PDB entry 5GMJ | X-ray diffraction, 2.99 A resolution | chains B and C of the 4 polymer chains in the assembly

Chain B:
Molecule: Golgi reassembly-stacking protein 2
Organism: Mus musculus
Notes: fragment: grasp domain
UniProtKB: Q99JX3 (GORS2_MOUSE); residue numbers follow UniProt; this construct covers 2-208
Sequence (235 residues; numbered -26 to 208; the number before each row is that of its first residue; numbers below 1 keep their minus sign (Met-26 is residue -26)):
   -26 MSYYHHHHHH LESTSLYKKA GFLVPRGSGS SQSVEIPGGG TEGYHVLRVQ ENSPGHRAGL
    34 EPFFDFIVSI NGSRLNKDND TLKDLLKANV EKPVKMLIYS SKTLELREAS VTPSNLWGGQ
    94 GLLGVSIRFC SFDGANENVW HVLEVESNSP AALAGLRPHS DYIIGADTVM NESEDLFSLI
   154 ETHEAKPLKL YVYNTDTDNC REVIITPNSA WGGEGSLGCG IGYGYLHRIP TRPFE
Disordered / not traced: -26 to -16
Differences from the reference sequence: expression tag (-26 to 1)
UniProt features mapped onto this chain:
  - region: Ile194 to Leu199 (Important for membrane binding)
  - modified residue (Dimethylated arginine): Arg30, Arg47
  - lipidation: Gly2 (N-myristoyl glycine)

Chain C:
Molecule: Junctional adhesion molecule B
Notes: fragment: peptide of JamB C termianl
UniProtKB: Q9JI59 (JAM2_MOUSE); residues 1-19 here correspond to UniProt positions 280-298 (UniProt number = residue number + 279)
Sequence (19 residues; row label = number of the first residue in the row):
     1 SKVTTMSEND FKHTKSFII
Disordered / not traced: 1-11

How chain B and chain C interact:
Residue-residue contacts - 27 pairs, chain B then chain C:
  Tyr17(B) - Phe17(C)  hydrophobic
  Gln23(B) - Ile18(C)
  Asp51(B) - Thr14(C)
  Gln93(B) - Ile18(C)
  Gly94(B) - Ile18(C)
  Gly94(B) - Ile19(C)
  Leu95(B) - Ile19(C)  hydrogen bond (backbone-backbone)
  Leu96(B) - Ile19(C)  hydrogen bond (backbone-backbone)
  Gly97(B) - Ile19(C)  hydrogen bond (backbone-backbone)
  Val98(B) - Phe17(C)
  Val98(B) - Ile18(C)
  Val98(B) - Ile19(C)  hydrogen bond (backbone-backbone)
  Ser99(B) - Phe17(C)
  Ser99(B) - Ile18(C)
  Ile100(B) - Ser16(C)
  Ile100(B) - Phe17(C)  hydrogen bond (backbone-backbone)
  Ile100(B) - Ile19(C)  hydrophobic
  Arg101(B) - Thr14(C)  hydrogen bond (side chain-backbone)
  Arg101(B) - Lys15(C)
  Arg101(B) - Ser16(C)
  Phe102(B) - Thr14(C)  hydrogen bond (backbone-side chain)
  Asp140(B) - Lys15(C)
  Thr141(B) - His13(C)  hydrogen bond
  Glu145(B) - His13(C)  salt bridge
  Glu147(B) - His13(C)  salt bridge
  Tyr164(B) - Ser16(C)  hydrogen bond
  Glu175(B) - Ser16(C)
Interface residues without a listed pair, chain B (27 interface residues in all): Leu20, Ile40, Leu55, Lys56, Leu59, Met143, Asn144, Lys162
From the paper, about this interface:
  - interface residues, chain B: Leu96(B), Gly97(B), Arg101(B)

In short:
Chain B and chain C form an interface of 27 and 7 residues respectively, with 9 hydrogen bonds and 2 salt
bridges. Among the polar pairs are Glu145(B)-His13(C), Glu147(B)-His13(C) and Leu95(B)-Ile19(C). The paper
reports interface residues Leu96(B), Gly97(B) and Arg101(B).
Chain B is Golgi reassembly-stacking protein 2 (Mus musculus) and chain C is Junctional adhesion molecule B;
the structure, Crystal Structure of GRASP55 GRASP domain in complex with JAM-B C-terminus, was determined by
X-ray diffraction, deposited together with 5GMI.
